PDB entry 8IMM | electron microscopy, 2.76 A resolution | chains 4 and d of the 41 polymer chains in the assembly

== Chain 4 ==
Name: CpcG
From: Anthocerotibacter panamensis
Amino-acid sequence (252 residues; row label = number of the first residue in the row):
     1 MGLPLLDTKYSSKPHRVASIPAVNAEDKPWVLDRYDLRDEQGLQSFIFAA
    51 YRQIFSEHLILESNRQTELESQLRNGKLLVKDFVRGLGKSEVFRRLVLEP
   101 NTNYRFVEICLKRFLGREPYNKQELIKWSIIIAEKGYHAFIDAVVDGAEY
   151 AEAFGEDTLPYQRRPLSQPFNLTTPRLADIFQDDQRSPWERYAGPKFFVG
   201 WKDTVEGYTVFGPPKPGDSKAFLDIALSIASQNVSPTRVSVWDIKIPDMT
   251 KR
Disordered / not traced: 251-252
Ligand contacts:
  - phycocyanobilin (CYC), molecule 1: Leu6, Asn103, Tyr104, Ile126, Lys127, Ser129, Ile130, Ala133
  - phycocyanobilin (CYC), molecule 2: Ser12, Lys13, Pro14, Arg16, Val17
  - phycocyanobilin (CYC), molecule 3: Phe55, Ser56, Glu57, His58, Leu59, Asn171, Leu172, Pro175, Arg176, Leu177, Gln182
  - phycocyanobilin (CYC), molecule 4: Glu68, Ser71, Arg74, Asn75

== Chain d ==
Name: CpcA
From: Anthocerotibacter panamensis
Amino-acid sequence (163 residues; row label = number of the first residue in the row):
     1 MSRTVITEVIATADSQGRFLNSTELQAAFGRFERAVPAIEAARALTKNQD
    51 ALVKGAVQAVFKKFPYVTQPGEKGYGDSNQAKCARDIGYYLRFITYSLVA
   101 SGTGPLDDYVIAGLREVNRAFNLNPLWYIEALNYIKGETGKLLSGQSKTE
   151 ALLYIDHAINALS
Disordered / not traced: 1
Ligand contacts:
  - phycocyanobilin (CYC), molecule 1: Leu25, Gln26, Phe29
  - phycocyanobilin (CYC), molecule 2: Arg34, Gln146, Thr149, Glu150, Leu153
  - phycocyanobilin (CYC), molecule 3: Val60, Phe61, Val67, Lys73, Gly74, Asn79, Lys82, Cys83, Arg85, Asp86, Ile87, Tyr89, Tyr90, Phe93, Tyr109, Val110, Val117, Phe121, Leu123, Trp127, Tyr128

== Chain 4 / chain d interface ==
Residue-residue contacts (23; chain 4 residue first):
  Leu61(4) with Gly113(d); Glu116(d)
  Glu62(4) with Glu116(d), hydrogen bond (backbone-side chain)
  Ser63(4) with Ala112(d); Gly113(d)
  Arg94(4) with Ala11(d); Asp14(d), salt bridge; Ser15(d), hydrogen bond
  Arg95(4) with Asp108(d), salt bridge
  Glu134(4) with Gly17(d)
  Lys135(4) with Ser15(d); Gln16(d); Gly17(d)
  Gly136(4) with Asp14(d); Ser15(d)
  Tyr137(4) with Ser15(d)
  His138(4) with Ser15(d)
  Asp184(4) with Tyr109(d)
  Phe197(4) with Ala81(d); Arg85(d)
  Phe198(4) with Asp77(d); Ser78(d); Ala81(d), hydrophobic
Interface residues without a listed pair, chain 4 (14 interface residues in all): Ile60
Interface residues without a listed pair, chain d (17 interface residues in all): Asp107, Arg115, Arg119

== In short ==
The interface between chain 4 and chain d involves 14 residues on one side and 17 on the other; the contacts
include 2 hydrogen bonds and 2 salt bridges. Polar pairs include Arg94(4)-Asp14(d), Arg95(4)-Asp108(d) and
Glu62(4)-Glu116(d). Chain 4 binds 4 copies of phycocyanobilin.
Chain 4 is CpcG and chain d is CpcA, both from Anthocerotibacter panamensis; the structure, Rs2'I-Rs2'II,
Rs1'I-Rs1'II, Rb'I-Rb'II cylinder in cyanobacterial phycobilisome from Anthocerotibacter panamensis (Cluster
E), was determined by electron microscopy, deposited together with 8IMI, 8IMJ, 8IMK, 8IML, 8IMN and 8IMO.
